Entry 7SFK (electron microscopy, 2.74 A resolution); this record covers chains A and C of the 3 polymer chains in the assembly.

== Chain A (and C) ==
Name: ChRmine
Source organism: Rhodomonas lens
Notes: chain C of this document is another copy of the same molecule, construct and numbering; everything in this record applies to it too
Sequence (318 residues; row label = number of the first residue in the row):
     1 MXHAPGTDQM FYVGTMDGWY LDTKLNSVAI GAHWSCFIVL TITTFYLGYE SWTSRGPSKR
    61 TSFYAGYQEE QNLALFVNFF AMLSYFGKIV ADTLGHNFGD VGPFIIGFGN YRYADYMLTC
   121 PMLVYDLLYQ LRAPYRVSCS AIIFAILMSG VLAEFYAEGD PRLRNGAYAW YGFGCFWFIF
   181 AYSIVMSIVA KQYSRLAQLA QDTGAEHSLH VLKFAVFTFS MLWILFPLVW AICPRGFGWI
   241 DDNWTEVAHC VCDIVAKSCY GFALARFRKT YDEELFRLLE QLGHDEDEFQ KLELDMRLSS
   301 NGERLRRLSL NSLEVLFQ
Not modelled in the structure: 1, 286-318
Modified / non-standard residues: AYA (N-acetylalanine) at position 2
Covalent attachments: retinal (RET) linked to K257
Ligand contacts: retinal (RET): Y113, Y116, C120, L123, I146, L147, S149, G150, Y171, G174, C175, F178, W223, F226, P227, W230, D253, A256
From the paper describing this entry:
  - binding site for retinal: Y113, Y116, I146, S149, W223, K257
  - binding site for the ligand PEE: F76, F80, L118, P121, M122, Y125, A141, F144
  - contacts within the chain: Y85-D253 (hydrogen bond), Y116-D253 (hydrogen bond)

== Chain A / chain C interface ==
Residue-residue contacts (58; chain A residue first):
  AYA_2(A) with M16(C); D17(C); Y20(C)
  H3(A) with D17(C), hydrogen bond (backbone-side chain); Y20(C)
  A4(A) with Y20(C), hydrophobic
  P5(A) with Y20(C)
  F11(A) with Y20(C)
  V13(A) with M16(C); Y20(C)
  G14(A) with M16(C)
  F104(A) with F104(C); I105(C), hydrophobic
  R132(A) with Y67(C)
  P134(A) with G66(C); Y67(C)
  Y135(A) with S51(C), hydrogen bond (side chain-backbone); W52(C); A65(C); G66(C), hydrogen bond (backbone-backbone); E69(C), hydrogen bond (backbone-side chain); N72(C)
  R136(A) with E69(C), hydrogen bond (backbone-side chain)
  V137(A) with E69(C), hydrogen bond (backbone-side chain)
  S138(A) with N72(C); F76(C)
  A141(A) with F80(C)
  I142(A) with F79(C), hydrophobic
  A145(A) with F79(C), hydrophobic; L83(C), hydrophobic
  M148(A) with L83(C), hydrophobic
  L152(A) with F108(C), hydrophobic
  F155(A) with P103(C), hydrophobic; I105(C), hydrophobic
  Y156(A) with W19(C); L94(C), hydrophobic; H96(C), hydrogen bond
  G159(A) with Y20(C)
  D160(A) with Y20(C)
  R162(A) with Y20(C), hydrogen bond (side chain-backbone); D22(C), salt bridge; G95(C)
  L163(A) with L94(C), hydrophobic; H96(C)
  G166(A) with V90(C); L94(C)
  A169(A) with F86(C)
  W170(A) with L83(C); F86(C), hydrophobic; G87(C); F108(C), hydrophobic
  F173(A) with M82(C), hydrophobic; F86(C), hydrophobic
  W177(A) with F79(C); M82(C), hydrophobic
  K191(A) with F63(C)
  Q192(A) with Y67(C)
  D285(A) with Y67(C)
Other interface residues (no listed pair), chain A (41 interface residues in all): T15, F144, V151, N165, F176, R195, L282, G283
Other interface residues (no listed pair), chain C (35 interface residues in all): L21, F45, A91, F98, I106, G107, L118

== Summary ==
The interface between chain A and chain C involves 41 residues on one side and 35 on the other, with 8
hydrogen bonds and 1 salt bridge. Polar pairs include R162(A)-D22(C), H3(A)-D17(C) and Y135(A)-S51(C). From
the paper: a binding site for the ligand PEE at F76(A), F80(A) and L118(A) among others; a binding site for
retinal at Y113(A), Y116(A) and I146(A) among others.
Chain A and chain C are both ChRmine (Rhodomonas lens); the structure, ChRmine in MSP1E3D1 lipid nanodisc, was
determined by electron microscopy, deposited together with 7SFJ and 7SHS.
